PDB entry 2NR0 | X-ray diffraction, 3.90 A resolution | chains E and A of the 4 polymer chains in the assembly

== Chain E ==
Molecule: leucyl tRNA
Sequence (87 nucleotides; each row starts with the number of its first residue; note: 2 numbers in that range are skipped by the numbering (no residue carries them; nothing is unmodelled there); a row labelled like 45A-45H holds insertion residues (45A, then the next letters in order)):
     1 GCCGAGGUGG UGGAAUUGGU
   20A A
    21 GACACGCUAC CUUGAGGUGG UAGU
45A-45H GCCCAAUA
46I-46L GGGC
    47 UUACGGGUUC AAGUCCCGUC CUCGGUACCA
Not modelled in the structure: 1, 72-76

== Chain A ==
Name: tRNA pseudouridine synthase A
From: Escherichia coli K12
Notes: EC 5.4.99.12
UniProtKB: P07649 (TRUA_ECOLI); residue numbers follow UniProt; this construct covers 7-270
Sequence (270 residues; each row starts with the number of its first residue):
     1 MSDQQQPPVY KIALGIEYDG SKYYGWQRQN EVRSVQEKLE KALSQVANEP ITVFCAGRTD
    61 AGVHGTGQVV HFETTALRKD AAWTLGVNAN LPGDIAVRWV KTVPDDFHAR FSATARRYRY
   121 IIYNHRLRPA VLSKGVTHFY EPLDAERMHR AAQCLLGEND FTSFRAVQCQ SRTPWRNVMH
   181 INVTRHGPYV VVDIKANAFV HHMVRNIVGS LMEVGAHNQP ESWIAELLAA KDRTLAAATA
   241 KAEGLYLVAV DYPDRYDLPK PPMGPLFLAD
Not modelled in the structure: 1-6
Curated features (UniProtKB/Swiss-Prot):
  - region: Phe-107 to Phe-111 (RNA binding), Gln-168 to Arg-172 (Interaction with tRNA)
  - active site: Asp-60 (Nucleophile)
  - binding site (substrate): Tyr-118
  - site (Interaction with tRNA): Arg-58, Arg-78, Arg-110, Arg-126, Phe-139
  - mutagenesis: Arg-58 (R58A: Loss of activity)
From the paper describing this entry:
  - catalytic residues: Asp-60
  - binding site for leucyl tRNA: Arg-58, Gln-170
  - binding site for leucyl tRNA: Arg-110, Arg-172
  - binding site for leucyl tRNA (chain E): Gln-168
  - catalytic residues: Arg-58 (from molecular simulation)
  - mutagenesis - R58A: abolished catalytic activity
  - mutagenesis - R58A: unchanged stability
  - mutagenesis - D60A: increased binding to tRNA

== How chain E and chain A interact ==
Residue-residue contacts (17):
  U16(E) with Tyr-140(A), sugar contact
  C23(E) with Ala-238(A), sugar contact; Thr-239(A), sugar contact
  A24(E) with Val-167(A), phosphate contact
  C25(E) with Val-167(A), sugar contact; Gln-168(A), phosphate contact
  C31(E) with Asn-30(A), hydrogen bond to the sugar
  U38(E) with Gln-168(A), hydrogen bond to the phosphate; Cys-169(A), sugar contact
  G39(E) with Gln-27(A), hydrogen bond to the sugar; Gln-29(A), base contact; Gln-168(A), hydrogen bond to the phosphate; His-201(A), salt bridge to the phosphate
  G40(E) with Tyr-24(A), phosphate contact; Gln-29(A), hydrogen bond to the sugar; Val-32(A), sugar contact
  U41(E) with Tyr-24(A), sugar contact
Interface residues without a listed pair, chain E (12 interface residues in all): G18, A22, U32
Interface residues without a listed pair, chain A (15 interface residues in all): Arg-126, His-202, Arg-233

== Overview ==
Chain E and chain A form an interface of 12 and 15 residues respectively; the contacts include 5 hydrogen
bonds and 1 salt bridge. Polar pairs include C31(E)/Asn-30(A), G39(E)/Gln-27(A) and G40(E)/Gln-29(A). The
paper reports catalytic residues Asp-60(A) and Arg-58(A); R58A of chain A abolishes catalytic activity.
Chain E is leucyl tRNA and chain A is tRNA pseudouridine synthase A (Escherichia coli K12); the structure,
Crystal structure of pseudoudirinde synthase TruA in complex with leucyl tRNA, was determined by X-ray
diffraction together with 2NQP and 2NRE from the same study.
